Entry 6J30 (electron microscopy, 4.50 A resolution (low resolution: residue-level contacts below are approximate; hydrogen-bond / salt-bridge calls are withheld)); this record covers chains S and T of the 47 polymer chains in the assembly.

[Chain S]
Molecule: 26S proteasome regulatory subunit RPN3
Organism: Saccharomyces cerevisiae S288c
Reference sequence: P40016 (RPN3_YEAST); residue numbers follow UniProt; this construct covers 1-523
Amino-acid sequence (523 residues; each row starts with the number of its first residue):
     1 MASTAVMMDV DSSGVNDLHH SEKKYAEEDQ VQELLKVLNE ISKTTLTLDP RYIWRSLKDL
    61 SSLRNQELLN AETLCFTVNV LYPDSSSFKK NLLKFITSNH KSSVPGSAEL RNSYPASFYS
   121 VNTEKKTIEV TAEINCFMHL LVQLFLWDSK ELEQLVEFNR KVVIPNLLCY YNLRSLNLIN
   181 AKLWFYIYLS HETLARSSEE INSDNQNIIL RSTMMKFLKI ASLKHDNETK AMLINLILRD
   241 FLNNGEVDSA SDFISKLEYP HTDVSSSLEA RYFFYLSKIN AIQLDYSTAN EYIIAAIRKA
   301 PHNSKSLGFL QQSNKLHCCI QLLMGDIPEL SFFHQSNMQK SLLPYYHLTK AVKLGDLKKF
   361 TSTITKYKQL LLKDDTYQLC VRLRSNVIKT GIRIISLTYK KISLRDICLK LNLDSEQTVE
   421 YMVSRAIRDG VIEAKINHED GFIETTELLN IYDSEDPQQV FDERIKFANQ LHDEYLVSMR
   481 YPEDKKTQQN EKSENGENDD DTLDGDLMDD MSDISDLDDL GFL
Not modelled in the structure: 1-17, 493-523
Swiss-Prot annotation at these positions:
  - modified residue: Ala2 (N-acetylalanine), Ser454 (Phosphoserine)

[Chain T]
Molecule: 26S proteasome regulatory subunit RPN12
Organism: Saccharomyces cerevisiae S288c
Reference sequence: P32496 (RPN12_YEAST); numbering as in UniProt (aligned over 1-274)
Amino-acid sequence (274 residues; numbered 1 to 274; the number before each row is that of its first residue):
     1 MPSLAELTKS LSIAFENGDY AACEKLLPPI KIELIKNNLL IPDLSIQNDI YLNDLMITKR
    61 ILEVGALASI QTFNFDSFEN YFNQLKPYYF SNNHKLSESD KKSKLISLYL LNLLSQNNTT
   121 KFHSELQYLD KHIKNLEDDS LLSYPIKLDR WLMEGSYQKA WDLLQSGSQN ISEFDSFTDI
   181 LKSAIRDEIA KNTELSYDFL PLSNIKALLF FNNEKETEKF ALERNWPIVN SKVYFNNQSK
   241 EKADYEDEMM HEEDQKTNII EKAMDYAISI ENIV
Not modelled in the structure: 273-274

[Chain S / chain T interface]
Residue-residue contacts (70; chain S residue first):
  Glu199(S) with Asn93(T)
  Glu200(S) with Asn93(T)
  Ile201(S) with Asn92(T); Asn93(T); His94(T)
  Asn202(S) with Asn93(T)
  Ser203(S) with Asn93(T)
  Asp204(S) with Asn92(T); Asn93(T)
  Asn205(S) with Asn92(T)
  Ile208(S) with Leu44(T)
  Asn244(S) with Gln127(T); Tyr128(T)
  Gly245(S) with Ser124(T)
  Val247(S) with Ser124(T)
  Asp248(S) with Lys121(T)
  Ile282(S) with His123(T); Ser124(T)
  Gln283(S) with Thr120(T)
  Leu284(S) with Thr119(T); His123(T)
  Lys368(S) with Ile133(T)
  Leu372(S) with Ile133(T)
  Tyr377(S) with Ile133(T)
  Gln378(S) with Gln127(T); His132(T)
  Arg382(S) with His123(T); Leu126(T)
  Arg384(S) with Glu154(T)
  Ser385(S) with Arg150(T); Met153(T); Glu154(T)
  Lys389(S) with Met153(T)
  Gln417(S) with Leu208(T)
  Thr418(S) with Ser156(T)
  Glu420(S) with Tyr197(T); Leu208(T)
  Tyr421(S) with Gly155(T); Ser156(T); Tyr157(T); Gln158(T); Leu208(T); Phe210(T)
  Met422(S) with Glu154(T); Gly155(T); Ser156(T)
  Ser424(S) with Asn192(T); Tyr197(T)
  Arg425(S) with Leu152(T); Met153(T); Gly155(T)
  Ile427(S) with Asn192(T); Ser196(T)
  Arg428(S) with Glu188(T); Ile189(T); Lys191(T); Asn192(T)
  Lys435(S) with Ser196(T)
  Ile436(S) with Ser196(T); Tyr197(T)
  His438(S) with Asn204(T)
  Glu439(S) with Phe199(T); Leu200(T)
  Glu455(S) with Glu253(T)
  Gln459(S) with His251(T)
  Asp462(S) with His251(T); Ala263(T)
  Asn469(S) with Tyr266(T); Ile270(T)
  Asp473(S) with Ile270(T)
Also at the interface, not in a pair above, chain S (48 interface residues in all): Glu246, Ile388, Ala434, Asn437, Gln458, Ile465, Lys466
Also at the interface, not in a pair above, chain T (45 interface residues in all): Phe90, Leu195, Asp198, Pro201, Ala207, Ile260, Ala267

[In short]
48 residues of chain S and 45 residues of chain T are in contact.
Chain S is 26S proteasome regulatory subunit RPN3 and chain T is 26S proteasome regulatory subunit RPN12, both
from Saccharomyces cerevisiae S288c; the structure, yeast proteasome in Ub-engaged state (C2), was determined
by electron microscopy, deposited together with 6J2N, 6J2C, 6J2Q and 6J2X.
